Entry 4TRN (X-ray diffraction, 1.95 A resolution); this record covers chain A.

[Chain A]
Protein: INHA
From: Mycobacterium tuberculosis
Notes: EC 1.3.1.9
Reference sequence: P9WGR0 (INHA_MYCTO); numbering as in UniProt (aligned over 1-269)
Chain sequence (269 residues; numbered 1 to 269; the number before each row is that of its first residue):
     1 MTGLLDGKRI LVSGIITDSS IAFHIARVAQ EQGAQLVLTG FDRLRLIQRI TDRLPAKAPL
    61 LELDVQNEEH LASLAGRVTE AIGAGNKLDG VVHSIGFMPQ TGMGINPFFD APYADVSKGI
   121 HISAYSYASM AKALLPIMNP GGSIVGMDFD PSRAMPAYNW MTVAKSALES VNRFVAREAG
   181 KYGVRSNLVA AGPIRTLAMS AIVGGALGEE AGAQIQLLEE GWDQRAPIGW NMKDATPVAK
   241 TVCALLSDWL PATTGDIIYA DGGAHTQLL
Disordered / not traced: 1
Curated features (UniProtKB/Swiss-Prot):
  - binding site (NAD(+)): S20, I21, D64, V65, I95, G96, K165, I194
  - binding site (substrate): Y158
  - site: F149 (May act as an intermediate that passes the hydride ion from NADH to the substrate), Y158 (Transition state stabilizer)
  - modified residue: T266 (Phosphothreonine)
Residues lining bound ligands: NAD (nicotinamide-adenine-dinucleotide): G14, I15, I16, S20, I21, F41, L63, D64, V65, Q66, S94, I95, G96, F97, I122, M147, D148, F149, K165, A191, G192, P193, I194, T196, M199
What the authors report for this chain:
  - conformationally variable residues (side-chain flip): I16, S20, F41, D42, I95, Y158, M199
  - binding site for NAD: I16, S20, F41
  - contacts within the chain: I16-S20 (hydrogen bond)
  - catalytic residues: Y158, K165 (citing earlier work)

[Overview]
Ligands of chain A: NAD. From UniProt: 8 NAD+-binding residues and substrate-binding residue Y158. The paper
reports catalytic residues Y158 and K165; a binding site for NAD at I16, S20 and F41.
Chain A is INHA (Mycobacterium tuberculosis); the structure, Structure of inha from mycobacterium tuberculosis
complexed to NADH, was determined by X-ray diffraction, deposited together with 4TRM and 4TRO.
